PDB entry 1SWW | X-ray diffraction, 2.30 A resolution | chains A and B

# Chain A (and B)
Protein: phosphonoacetaldehyde hydrolase
Source organism: Bacillus cereus
Notes: EC 3.11.1.1; chain B of this document is another copy of the same molecule, construct and numbering; everything in this record applies to it too
Reference sequence: O31156 (O31156_BACCE); residues 1-267 here = UniProt positions 1-267
Sequence (267 residues; row label = number of the first residue in the row):
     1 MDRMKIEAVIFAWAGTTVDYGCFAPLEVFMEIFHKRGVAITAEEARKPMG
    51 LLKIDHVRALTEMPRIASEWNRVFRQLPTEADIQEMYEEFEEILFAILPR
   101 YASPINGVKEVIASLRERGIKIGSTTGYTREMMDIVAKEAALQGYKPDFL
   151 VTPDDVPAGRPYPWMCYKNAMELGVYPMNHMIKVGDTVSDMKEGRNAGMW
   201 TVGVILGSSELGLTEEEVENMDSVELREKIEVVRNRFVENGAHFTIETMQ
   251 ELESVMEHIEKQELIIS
Unresolved in the structure: 1-4, 262-267
Sequence notes: engineered mutation A12 (Asp in O31156)
Ion coordination: Mg2+: A14, D186, D190 (together with phosphonoacetaldehyde)
Ligand contacts: phosphonoacetaldehyde (POA): A12, W13, A14, G50, K53, T125, T126, G127, Y128, R160, D186
Reported in the primary citation:
  - Mg2+ coordination: D186, D190
  - mutagenesis - D12A, D186A, D186A/D190A: abolished catalytic activity
  - mutagenesis - D12A: unchanged stability
  - mutagenesis - D186E: decreased expression
  - mutagenesis - G185D/D190G, D190A (700-fold): decreased catalytic activity
  - mutagenesis - G185D/D190G, D190A: decreased binding to Mg2+
  - mutagenesis - D186E: decreased stability

# Interface between chain A and chain B
Residue-residue contacts (29):
  Y162(A) - Y176(B)  hydrophobic
  P163(A) - Y176(B)  hydrophobic
  W164(A) - A170(B)
  W164(A) - M171(B)  hydrophobic
  W164(A) - G174(B)
  W164(A) - V175(B)
  W164(A) - Y176(B)  hydrophobic
  Y167(A) - Y167(B)  hydrophobic
  Y167(A) - A170(B)  hydrophobic
  Y167(A) - M171(B)  hydrophobic
  Y167(A) - M178(B)
  K168(A) - M171(B)
  A170(A) - W164(B)
  M171(A) - P157(B)
  M171(A) - W164(B)
  M171(A) - Y167(B)  hydrophobic
  M171(A) - K168(B)
  M171(A) - M171(B)  hydrophobic
  E172(A) - P157(B)
  G174(A) - W164(B)
  V175(A) - W164(B)
  Y176(A) - Y162(B)  hydrophobic
  Y176(A) - P163(B)  hydrophobic
  Y176(A) - W164(B)  hydrophobic
  Y176(A) - N196(B)
  P177(A) - N196(B)
  M178(A) - Y167(B)  hydrogen bond
  N196(A) - Y176(B)
  N196(A) - P177(B)
Interface residues without a listed pair, chain A (17 interface residues in all): V156, P157, R195
Interface residues without a listed pair, chain B (17 interface residues in all): V156, E172, R195

# In short
Chain A and chain B each contribute 17 residues to their interface; the contacts include 1 hydrogen bond. The
hydrogen-bonded pair is M178(A)-Y167(B). Bound to chain A: phosphonoacetaldehyde. The paper reports that D12A,
D186A and D186A/D190A of chain A abolish catalytic activity; Mg2+ coordination by D186(A) and D190(A); 6
substitutions were tested in all.
Chain A and chain B are both phosphonoacetaldehyde hydrolase (Bacillus cereus); the structure, Crystal
structure of the phosphonoacetaldehyde hydrolase D12A mutant complexed with magnesium and substrate
phosphonoacetaldehyde, was determined by X-ray diffraction, deposited together with 1SWV.
